Entry 7EYB (electron microscopy, 3.70 A resolution); this record covers chains a and A of the 20 polymer chains in the assembly.

Chain a:
Protein: Internal virion protein gp14
From: Escherichia phage T7
UniProt: P03724 (GP14_BPT7); residue numbers follow UniProt; this construct covers 1-196
Sequence (196 residues; numbered 1 to 196; the number before each row is that of its first residue):
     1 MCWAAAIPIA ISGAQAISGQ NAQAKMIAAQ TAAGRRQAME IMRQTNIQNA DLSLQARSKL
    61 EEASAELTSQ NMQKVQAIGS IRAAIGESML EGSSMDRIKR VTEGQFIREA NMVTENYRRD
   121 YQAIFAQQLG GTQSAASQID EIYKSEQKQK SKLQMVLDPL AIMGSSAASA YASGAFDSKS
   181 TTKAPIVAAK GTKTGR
Not modelled in the structure: 79-196

Chain A:
Protein: Internal virion protein gp15
From: Escherichia phage T7
UniProt: P03725 (GP15_BPT7); numbering as in UniProt (aligned over 1-747)
Sequence (747 residues; row label = number of the first residue in the row):
     1 MSKIESALQA AQPGLSRLRG GAGGMGYRAA TTQAEQPRSS LLDTIGRFAK AGADMYTAKE
    61 QRARDLADER SNEIIRKLTP EQRREALNNG TLLYQDDPYA MEALRVKTGR NAAYLVDDDV
   121 MQKIKEGVFR TREEMEEYRH SRLQEGAKVY AEQFGIDPED VDYQRGFNGD ITERNISLYG
   181 AHDNFLSQQA QKGAIMNSRV ELNGVLQDPD MLRRPDSADF FEKYIDNGLV TGAIPSDAQA
   241 TQLISQAFSD ASSRAGGADF LMRVGDKKVT LNGATTTYRE LIGEEQWNAL MVTAQRSQFE
   301 TDAKLNEQYR LKINSALNQE DPRTAWEMLQ GIKAELDKVQ PDEQMTPQRE WLISAQEQVQ
   361 NQMNAWTKAQ AKALDDSMKS MNKLDVIDKQ FQKRINGEWV STDFKDMPVN ENTGEFKHSD
   421 MVNYANKKLA EIDSMDIPDG AKDAMKLKYL QADSKDGAFR TAIGTMVTDA GQEWSAAVIN
   481 GKLPERTPAM DALRRIRNAD PQLIAALYPD QAELFLTMDM MDKQGIDPQV ILDADRLTVK
   541 RSKEQRFEDD KAFESALNAS KAPEIARMPA SLRESARKIY DSVKYRSGNE SMAMEQMTKF
   601 LKESTYTFTG DDVDGDTVGV IPKNMMQVNS DPKSWEQGRD ILEEARKGII ASNPWITNKQ
   661 LTMYSQGDSI YLMDTTGQVR VRYDKELLSK VWSENQKKLE EKAREKALAD VNKRAPIVAA
   721 TKAREAAAKR VREKRKQTPK FIYGRKE
Not modelled in the structure: 1-64, 712-747

Interface between chain a and chain A:
Residue-residue contacts (6):
  I41(a) with E335(A)
  M42(a) with G331(A); E335(A), hydrogen bond (backbone-side chain)
  R43(a) with K312(A); E335(A), hydrogen bond (backbone-side chain)
  T45(a) with M328(A)
Interface residues without a listed pair, chain A (5 interface residues in all): I332

Overview:
4 residues of chain a and 5 residues of chain A are in contact; the contacts include 2 hydrogen bonds. Polar
contacts include M42(a)-E335(A) and R43(a)-E335(A).
Chain a is Internal virion protein gp14 and chain A is Internal virion protein gp15, both from Escherichia
phage T7; the structure, core proteins, was determined by electron microscopy, deposited together with 7EY6,
7EY7, 7EY8 and 7EY9.
